6VC3 - chains B and C of the 4 polymer chains in the assembly; structure by X-ray diffraction, 1.95 A resolution.

# Chain B (and C)
Protein: Galactose-binding lectin
Source organism: Arachis hypogaea
Notes: chain C of this document is another copy of the same molecule, construct and numbering; everything in this record applies to it too
UniProtKB: P02872 (LECG_ARAHY); residues 1-236 here correspond to UniProt positions 24-259 (UniProt number = residue number + 23)
Amino-acid sequence (236 residues; each row starts with the number of its first residue):
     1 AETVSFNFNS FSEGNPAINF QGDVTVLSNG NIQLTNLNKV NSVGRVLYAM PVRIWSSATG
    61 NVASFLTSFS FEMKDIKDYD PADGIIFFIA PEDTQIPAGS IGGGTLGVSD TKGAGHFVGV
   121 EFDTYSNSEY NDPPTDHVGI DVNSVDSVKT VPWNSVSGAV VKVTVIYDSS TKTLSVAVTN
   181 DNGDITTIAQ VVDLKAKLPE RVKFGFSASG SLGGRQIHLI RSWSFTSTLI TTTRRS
Disordered / not traced: 233-236
Ion coordination: Mn2+: Glu121, Asp123, Asp132, His137; Ca2+: Asp123, Tyr125, Asn127, Asp132
Ligand contacts: QWJ (6-S-(prop-2-yn-1-yl)-6-thio-beta-D-glucopyranosyl 1-thio-beta-D-galactopyranoside): Asp80, Ala82, Asp83, Gly103, Gly104, Tyr125, Asn127, Glu129, Ser211, Gly213, Gly214
Curated features (UniProtKB/Swiss-Prot):
  - binding site (Mn(2+)): Glu121, Asp123, Asp132, His137
  - binding site (Ca(2+)): Asp123, Tyr125, Asn127, Asp132
Reported in the primary citation:
  - binding site for QWJ: Asp80, Asp83, Gly104, Tyr125, Asn127, Ser211, Gly213

# Interface between chain B and chain C
Pairs across the interface (40):
  Ala1(B) - Asp184(C)
  Thr3(B) - Asp184(C)
  Ser64(B) - Thr187(C)  hydrogen bond
  Leu66(B) - Ala177(C)  hydrophobic
  Leu66(B) - Thr179(C)
  Leu66(B) - Ile185(C)  hydrophobic
  Lys149(B) - Thr171(C)
  Thr164(B) - Thr164(C)
  Thr164(B) - Ile166(C)
  Ile166(B) - Thr164(C)
  Ile166(B) - Ser175(C)
  Ile166(B) - Ala177(C)  hydrophobic
  Tyr167(B) - Thr187(C)
  Asp168(B) - Thr187(C)  hydrogen bond
  Asp168(B) - Ile188(C)  hydrogen bond (side chain-backbone)
  Asp168(B) - Ala189(C)
  Thr171(B) - Lys149(C)
  Thr171(B) - Ala189(C)
  Thr173(B) - Thr173(C)
  Ser175(B) - Ile166(C)
  Ser175(B) - Ser175(C)
  Ala177(B) - Leu66(C)  hydrophobic
  Ala177(B) - Ile166(C)  hydrophobic
  Thr179(B) - Leu66(C)
  Gly183(B) - Thr226(C)  hydrogen bond (backbone-side chain)
  Asp184(B) - Ala1(C)
  Asp184(B) - Thr3(C)
  Asp184(B) - Thr228(C)
  Ile185(B) - Leu66(C)  hydrophobic
  Ile185(B) - Thr226(C)
  Ile185(B) - Thr228(C)  hydrogen bond (backbone-side chain)
  Thr187(B) - Ser64(C)  hydrogen bond
  Thr187(B) - Asp168(C)  hydrogen bond
  Ile188(B) - Asp168(C)  hydrogen bond (backbone-side chain)
  Ala189(B) - Asp168(C)
  Ala189(B) - Thr171(C)
  Thr226(B) - Gly183(C)  hydrogen bond (side chain-backbone)
  Thr226(B) - Ile185(C)
  Thr228(B) - Asp184(C)
  Thr228(B) - Ile185(C)  hydrogen bond (side chain-backbone)
Other interface residues (no listed pair), chain B (26 interface residues in all): Ser169, Ser170, Val176, Ser227
Other interface residues (no listed pair), chain C (27 interface residues in all): Phe65, Tyr167, Ser169, Ser170, Val176, Ser227

# Summary
26 residues of chain B and 27 residues of chain C are in contact, with 10 hydrogen bonds. Polar pairs include
Ser64(B)-Thr187(C), Asp168(B)-Thr187(C) and Asp168(B)-Ile188(C). Bound to chain B: compound QWJ. The paper
reports a binding site for QWJ at Asp80(B), Asp83(B) and Gly104(B) among others.
Chain B and chain C are both Galactose-binding lectin (Arachis hypogaea); the structure, Peanut lectin
complexed with S-beta-D-thiogalactopyranosyl 6-deoxy-6-S-propynyl-beta-D-glucopyranoside (STG), was determined
by X-ray diffraction, deposited together with 6V95, 6VAV, 6VAW, 6VC4 and 6VGF.
